PDB entry 9OAP | X-ray diffraction, 2.80 A resolution | chains H and C of the 3 polymer chains in the assembly

== Chain H ==
Protein: G001-58 Fab heavy chain
From: Homo sapiens
Notes: antibody fragment or engineered binder
Sequence (223 residues; row label = number of the first residue in the row; a row labelled like 82A-82C holds insertion residues (82A, then the next letters in order)):
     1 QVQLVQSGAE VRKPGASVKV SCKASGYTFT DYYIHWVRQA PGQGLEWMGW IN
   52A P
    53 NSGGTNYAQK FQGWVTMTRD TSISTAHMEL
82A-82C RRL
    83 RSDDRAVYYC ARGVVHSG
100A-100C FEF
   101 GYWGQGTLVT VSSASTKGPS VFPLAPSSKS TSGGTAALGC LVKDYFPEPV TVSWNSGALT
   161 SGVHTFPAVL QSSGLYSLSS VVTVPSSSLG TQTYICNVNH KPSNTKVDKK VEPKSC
Disordered / not traced: 215-216
Disulfide bonds: Cys22-Cys92, Cys140-Cys196

== Chain C ==
Protein: Germline-targeting HIV-1 gp120 engineered outer domain eOD-GT8-mingly
From: Homo sapiens
Sequence (183 residues; each row starts with the number of its first residue; numbers below 1 keep their minus sign (Glu-2 is residue -2)):
    -2 ETGDTITLPC RPAPPPHCSS NITGLILTRQ GGYSNANTVI FRPSGGDWRD IARCQIAGTV
    58 VSTQLFLNGS LAEEEVVIRS EDWRDNAKSI CVQLATSVEI ACTGAGHCAI SRAKWANTLK
   118 QIASKLREQY GAKTIIFKPS SGGDPEFVNH SFNCGGEFFY CASTQLFAST WFASTGTHHH
   178 HHH
Disordered / not traced: -2 to 0, 170-180
Disulfide bonds: Cys7-Cys158, Cys15-Cys151, Cys51-Cys88, Cys99-Cys105
Glycans and other covalent adducts: N-acetylglucosamine (NAG) linked to Asn18, Asn65

== Interface between chain H and chain C ==
Pairs across the interface (47):
  Asp31(H) - Arg46(C)  hydrogen bond (backbone-side chain)
  Tyr33(H) - Ala84(C)
  Trp47(H) - Gly28(C)
  Trp47(H) - Gly29(C)
  Trp50(H) - Gly42(C)
  Trp50(H) - Asn83(C)  hydrogen bond
  Asn52(H) - Gly42(C)  hydrogen bond (side chain-backbone)
  Asn52(H) - Gly43(C)
  Asn52(H) - Asp44(C)
  Asn53(H) - Asp44(C)
  Asn53(H) - Asp141(C)
  Ser54(H) - Gly42(C)  hydrogen bond (side chain-backbone)
  Ser54(H) - Gly43(C)
  Ser54(H) - Asp44(C)
  Ser54(H) - Gly140(C)
  Ser54(H) - Asp141(C)  hydrogen bond (backbone-backbone)
  Ser54(H) - Phe144(C)
  Gly55(H) - Gly139(C)
  Gly55(H) - Gly140(C)
  Gly56(H) - Gly42(C)
  Gly56(H) - Gly139(C)
  Gly56(H) - Gly140(C)
  Thr57(H) - Ser138(C)  hydrogen bond
  Asn58(H) - Thr25(C)
  Asn58(H) - Arg26(C)  hydrogen bond (side chain-backbone)
  Asn58(H) - Gln27(C)
  Asn58(H) - Gly28(C)  hydrogen bond (side chain-backbone)
  Asn58(H) - Asn83(C)  hydrogen bond
  Tyr59(H) - Gln27(C)  hydrogen bond (backbone-side chain)
  Tyr59(H) - Gly28(C)
  Tyr59(H) - Ser138(C)
  Ala60(H) - Gln27(C)
  Ala60(H) - Gly28(C)
  Gln61(H) - Gln27(C)
  Gln61(H) - Gly28(C)  hydrogen bond (backbone-backbone)
  Gln61(H) - Gly29(C)  hydrogen bond (side chain-backbone)
  Gln61(H) - Ser31(C)
  Gln61(H) - Ile37(C)
  Gln64(H) - Gln27(C)  hydrogen bond
  Gln64(H) - Arg39(C)
  Arg71(H) - Asp141(C)  salt bridge
  His98(H) - Arg46(C)
  Ser99(H) - Ala84(C)
  Ser99(H) - Lys85(C)  hydrogen bond (backbone-side chain)
  Phe100A(H) - Asp82(C)
  Phe100A(H) - Asn83(C)
  Phe100A(H) - Ala84(C)  hydrophobic
Also at the interface, not in a pair above, chain H (21 interface residues in all): Thr30, Gly100
Also at the interface, not in a pair above, chain C (22 interface residues in all): Asp47
Interface features reported in the paper:
  - epitope / paratope residues, chain H: Trp50(H), Asn58(H), Arg71(H), Phe100A(H)

== In short ==
21 residues of chain H and 22 residues of chain C are in contact, with 14 hydrogen bonds and 1 salt bridge.
Among the polar pairs are Arg71(H)-Asp141(C), Asp31(H)-Arg46(C) and Trp50(H)-Asn83(C). Covalently linked
N-acetylglucosamine: at Asn18(C) and Asn65(C). The paper reports epitope/paratope residues Trp50(H), Asn58(H)
and Arg71(H) among others.
Chain H is G001-58 Fab heavy chain and chain C is Germline-targeting HIV-1 gp120 engineered outer domain
eOD-GT8-mingly, both from Homo sapiens; the structure, Crystal structure of antibody Fab G001-58 from IAVI
G001 human trial in complex with a germline-targeting ..., was determined by X-ray diffraction.
